4LK0 - chains C and E of the 7 polymer chains in the assembly; structure by X-ray diffraction, 3.91 A resolution.

== Chain C ==
Name: DNA-directed RNA polymerase subunit beta
Organism: Escherichia coli
Notes: EC 2.7.7.6
UniProtKB: C9QV90 (C9QV90_ECOD1); residues 1-1342 here = UniProt positions 1-1342
Amino-acid sequence (1342 residues; each row starts with the number of its first residue):
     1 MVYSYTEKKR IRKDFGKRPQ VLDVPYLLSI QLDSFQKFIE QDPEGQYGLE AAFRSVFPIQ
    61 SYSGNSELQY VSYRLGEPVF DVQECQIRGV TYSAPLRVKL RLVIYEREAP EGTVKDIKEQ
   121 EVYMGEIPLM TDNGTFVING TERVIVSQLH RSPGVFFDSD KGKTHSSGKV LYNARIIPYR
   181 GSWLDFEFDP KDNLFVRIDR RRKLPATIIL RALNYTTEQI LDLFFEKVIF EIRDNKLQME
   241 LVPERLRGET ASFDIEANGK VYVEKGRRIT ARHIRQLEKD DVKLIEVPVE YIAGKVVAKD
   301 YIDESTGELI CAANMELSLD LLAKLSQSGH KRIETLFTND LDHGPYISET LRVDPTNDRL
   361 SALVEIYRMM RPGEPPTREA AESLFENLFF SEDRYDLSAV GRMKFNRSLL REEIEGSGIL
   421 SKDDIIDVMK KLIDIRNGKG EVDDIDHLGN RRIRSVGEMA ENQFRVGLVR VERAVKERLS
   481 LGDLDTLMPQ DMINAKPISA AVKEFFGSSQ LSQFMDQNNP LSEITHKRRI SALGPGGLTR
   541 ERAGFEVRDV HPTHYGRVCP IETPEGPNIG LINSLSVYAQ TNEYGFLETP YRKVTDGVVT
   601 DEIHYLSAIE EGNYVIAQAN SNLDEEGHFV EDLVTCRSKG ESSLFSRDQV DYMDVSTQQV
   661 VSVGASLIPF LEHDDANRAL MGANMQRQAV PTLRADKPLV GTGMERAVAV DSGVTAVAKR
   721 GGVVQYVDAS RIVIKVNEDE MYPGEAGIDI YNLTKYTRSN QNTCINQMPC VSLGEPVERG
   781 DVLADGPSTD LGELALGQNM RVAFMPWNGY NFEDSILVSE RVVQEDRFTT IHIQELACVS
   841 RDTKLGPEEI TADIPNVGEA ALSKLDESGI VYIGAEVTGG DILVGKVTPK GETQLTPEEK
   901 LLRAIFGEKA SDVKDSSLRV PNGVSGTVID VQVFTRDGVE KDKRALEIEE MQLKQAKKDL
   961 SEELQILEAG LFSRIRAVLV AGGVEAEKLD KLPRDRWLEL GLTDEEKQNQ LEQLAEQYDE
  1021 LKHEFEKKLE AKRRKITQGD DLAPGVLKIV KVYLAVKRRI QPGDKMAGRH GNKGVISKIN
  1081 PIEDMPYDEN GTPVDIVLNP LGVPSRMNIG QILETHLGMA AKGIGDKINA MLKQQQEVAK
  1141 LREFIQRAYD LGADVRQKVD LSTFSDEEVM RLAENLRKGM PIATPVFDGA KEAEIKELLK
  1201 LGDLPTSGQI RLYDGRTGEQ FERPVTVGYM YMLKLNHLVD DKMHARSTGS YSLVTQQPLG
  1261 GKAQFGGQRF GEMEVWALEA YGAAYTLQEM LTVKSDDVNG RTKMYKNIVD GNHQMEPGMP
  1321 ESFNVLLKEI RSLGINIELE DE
Unresolved in the structure: 1-2

== Chain E ==
Name: DNA-directed RNA polymerase subunit omega
Organism: Escherichia coli
Notes: EC 2.7.7.6
UniProtKB: C9QUL2 (C9QUL2_ECOD1); numbering as in UniProt (aligned over 1-91)
Amino-acid sequence (91 residues; each row starts with the number of its first residue):
     1 MARVTVQDAV EKIGNRFDLV LVAARRARQM QVGGKDPLVP EENDKTTVIA LREIEEGLIN
    61 NQILDVRERQ EQQEQEAAEL QAVTAIAEGR R
Unresolved in the structure: 1, 91

== Chain C / chain E interface ==
Pairs across the interface - 8 pairs, chain C then chain E:
  Tyr1281(C) - Phe17(E)
  Gly1282(C) - Phe17(E)
  Tyr1285(C) - Leu21(E)  hydrophobic
  Gly1311(C) - Gln31(E)  hydrogen bond (backbone-side chain)
  Asn1312(C) - Gln31(E)
  His1313(C) - Arg28(E)  hydrogen bond (backbone-side chain)
  His1313(C) - Gln31(E)  hydrogen bond (backbone-side chain)
  Gln1314(C) - Arg28(E)
Other interface residues (no listed pair), chain E (5 interface residues in all): Val32

== Summary ==
The interface between chain C and chain E involves 7 residues on one side and 5 on the other; the contacts
include 3 hydrogen bonds. Polar pairs include Gly1311(C)-Gln31(E), His1313(C)-Arg28(E) and
His1313(C)-Gln31(E).
Chain C is DNA-directed RNA polymerase subunit beta and chain E is DNA-directed RNA polymerase subunit omega,
both from Escherichia coli; the structure, Crystal Structure Analysis of the E.coli holoenzyme/T7 Gp2 complex,
was determined by X-ray diffraction, deposited together with 4LJZ, 4LK1 and 4LLG.
